PDB entry 5V7K | X-ray diffraction, 3.05 A resolution | chain A

[Chain A]
Protein: Proliferating cell nuclear antigen
Source organism: Saccharomyces cerevisiae (strain ATCC 204508 / S288c)
UniProt: P15873 (PCNA_YEAST); residues 1-258 here = UniProt positions 1-258
Chain sequence (265 residues; numbered -6 to 258; the number before each row is that of its first residue; numbers below 1 keep their minus sign (Met-6 is residue -6)):
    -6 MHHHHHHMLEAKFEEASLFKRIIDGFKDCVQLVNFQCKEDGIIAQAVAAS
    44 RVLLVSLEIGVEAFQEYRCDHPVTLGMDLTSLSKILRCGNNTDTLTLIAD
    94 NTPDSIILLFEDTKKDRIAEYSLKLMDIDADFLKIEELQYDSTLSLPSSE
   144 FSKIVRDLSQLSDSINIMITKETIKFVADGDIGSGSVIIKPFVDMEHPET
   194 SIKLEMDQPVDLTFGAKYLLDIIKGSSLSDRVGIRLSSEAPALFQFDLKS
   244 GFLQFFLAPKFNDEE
Not modelled in the structure: -6 to 0, 256-258
Differences from the reference sequence: initiating methionine (-6); expression tag (-5 to 0); engineered mutation Ala41 (Asp in P15873), Ala42 (Asp in P15873)
Swiss-Prot annotation at these positions:
  - DNA-binding region: Arg61 to Arg80
  - cross-link (Glycyl lysine isopeptide (Lys-Gly)): Lys127 (interchain with G-Cter in SUMO), Lys164 (interchain with G-Cter in SUMO)
What the authors report for this chain:
  - conformationally variable residues (loop rearrangement): Ala41 to Arg44
  - mutagenesis - D41A/D42A: abolished binding to CAF-1 (citing earlier work)
  - mutagenesis - D41A/D42A: unchanged stability

[Overview]
The paper reports that D41A/D42A abolish binding to CAF-1; conformational variability at Ala41.
Chain A is Proliferating cell nuclear antigen (Saccharomyces cerevisiae (strain ATCC 204508 / S288c)); the
structure, PCNA mutant D41A/D42A Protein Defective in Gene Silencing, was determined by X-ray diffraction,
deposited together with 5V7L and 5V7M.
